3J3Y - chains 9P and 9Q of the 1176 polymer chains in the assembly; structure by electron microscopy.

Chain 9P (and 9Q):
Molecule: capsid protein
Source organism: Human immunodeficiency virus 1
Notes: chain 9Q of this document is another copy of the same molecule, construct and numbering; everything in this record applies to it too
UniProtKB: Q79791 (Q79791_9HIV1); residues 1-231 here correspond to UniProt positions 133-363 (UniProt number = residue number + 132)
Chain sequence (231 residues; each row starts with the number of its first residue):
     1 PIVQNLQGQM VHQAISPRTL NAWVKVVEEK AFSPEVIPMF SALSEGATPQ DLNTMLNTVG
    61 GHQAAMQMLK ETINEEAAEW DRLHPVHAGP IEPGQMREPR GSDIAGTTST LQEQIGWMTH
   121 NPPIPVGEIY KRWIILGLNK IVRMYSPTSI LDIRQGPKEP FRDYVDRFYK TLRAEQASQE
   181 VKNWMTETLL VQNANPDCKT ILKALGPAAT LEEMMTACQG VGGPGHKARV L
Differences from the reference sequence: engineered mutation E92 (Ala224 in Q79791)

Interface between chain 9P and chain 9Q:
Contacting residue pairs - 51 pairs, chain 9P then chain 9Q:
  Q13(9P) - N5(9Q)
  I15(9P) - A42(9Q)
  P17(9P) - M39(9Q)
  P17(9P) - A42(9Q)
  P17(9P) - L43(9Q)
  L20(9P) - P38(9Q)
  L20(9P) - M39(9Q)
  L20(9P) - A42(9Q)
  N21(9P) - M39(9Q)
  V24(9P) - K30(9Q)
  V24(9P) - M39(9Q)
  K25(9P) - E29(9Q)
  E28(9P) - K30(9Q)
  E28(9P) - V230(9Q)
  E29(9P) - R229(9Q)
  E29(9P) - V230(9Q)
  K30(9P) - R229(9Q)
  A31(9P) - H226(9Q)
  A31(9P) - K227(9Q)
  F32(9P) - H226(9Q)
  S33(9P) - R229(9Q)
  E35(9P) - R229(9Q)
  N57(9P) - P38(9Q)
  T58(9P) - E35(9Q)
  T58(9P) - P38(9Q)
  G60(9P) - E35(9Q)
  G60(9P) - R173(9Q)
  H62(9P) - D166(9Q)
  Q63(9P) - D166(9Q)
  Q63(9P) - Y169(9Q)
  Q63(9P) - R173(9Q)
  A64(9P) - D166(9Q)
  A64(9P) - L211(9Q)
  Q67(9P) - Y169(9Q)
  Q67(9P) - L211(9Q)
  M68(9P) - L211(9Q)
  M68(9P) - E212(9Q)
  M68(9P) - M215(9Q)
  E71(9P) - T210(9Q)
  E71(9P) - L211(9Q)
  K140(9P) - E212(9Q)
  I141(9P) - M215(9Q)
  M144(9P) - R162(9Q)
  M144(9P) - E212(9Q)
  M144(9P) - M215(9Q)
  M144(9P) - T216(9Q)
  M144(9P) - Q219(9Q)
  Y145(9P) - M215(9Q)
  Y145(9P) - P224(9Q)
  Y145(9P) - G225(9Q)
  Y145(9P) - H226(9Q)
Also at the interface, not in a pair above, chain 9P (33 interface residues in all): V11, A14, S16, T54, V59, P147
Also at the interface, not in a pair above, chain 9Q (29 interface residues in all): P34, E45, V165, K170, A209

Overview:
33 residues of chain 9P and 29 residues of chain 9Q are in contact.
Both chains are capsid protein (Human immunodeficiency virus 1). Entry 3J3Y (Atomic-level structure of the
entire HIV-1 capsid (186 hexamers + 12 pentamers)) was determined by electron microscopy (same publication as
3J4F, 3J34 and 3J3Q).
